PDB entry 6GY6 | electron microscopy, 4.00 A resolution | chains A and B of the 26 polymer chains in the assembly

Chain A:
Protein: XaxA
Source organism: Xenorhabdus nematophila ATCC 19061
Reference sequence: D3VB22 (D3VB22_XENNA); residues 1-408 here = UniProt positions 1-408
Chain sequence (424 residues; numbered 1 to 424; the number before each row is that of its first residue):
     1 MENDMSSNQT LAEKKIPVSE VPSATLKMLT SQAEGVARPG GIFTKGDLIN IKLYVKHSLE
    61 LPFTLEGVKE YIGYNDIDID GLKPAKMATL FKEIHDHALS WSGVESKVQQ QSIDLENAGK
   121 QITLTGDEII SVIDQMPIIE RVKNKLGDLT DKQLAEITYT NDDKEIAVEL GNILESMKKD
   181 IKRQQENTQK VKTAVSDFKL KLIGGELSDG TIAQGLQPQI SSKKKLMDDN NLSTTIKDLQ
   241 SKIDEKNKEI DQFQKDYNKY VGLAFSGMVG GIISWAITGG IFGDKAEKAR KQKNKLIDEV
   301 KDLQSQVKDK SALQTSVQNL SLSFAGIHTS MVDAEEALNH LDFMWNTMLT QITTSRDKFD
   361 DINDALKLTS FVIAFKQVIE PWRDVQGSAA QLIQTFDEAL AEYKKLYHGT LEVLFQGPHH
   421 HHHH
Unresolved in the structure: 1-40, 406-424
Construct notes: expression tag (409-424)
From the paper describing this entry:
  - conformationally variable residues (order/disorder transition): Gln254 to Gly283
  - higher-order assembly contacts with a neighbouring XaxB: Asp333

Chain B:
Protein: XaxB
Source organism: Xenorhabdus nematophila ATCC 19061
Reference sequence: D3VB23 (D3VB23_XENNA); residue numbers follow UniProt; this construct covers 13-350
Chain sequence (338 residues; each row starts with the number of its first residue):
    13 YPEINIKAMN QAVNTIWLLA QRQTSGIEII NDKVKRISAY SREFDEMMRD SLAQLAPVLK
    73 QLTSDAAFQT IAQIDEALAD PSLSKDDREA LTLERNNLIQ NLSKHIDNVI VSFTGRTSKL
   133 TNKISDISDM VIAERLQDLV TQTESQKTEL QSDIDPKTEK RNKLDADREK IIESQDVIRQ
   193 NNIADMFKDF IPSAKDIDGL DFTQPKKEAI KQAIKQGAEI ARKILGKVSE GLKYIDLADA
   253 RMKLSDQIDQ LITETDELKA KIREVELRLS GLKDVMQIDT ERTTLLTEAV KIEQVWISFA
   313 EQLHKLSNDE INQQDLSNLI NGQLDFLNNL TLQYNKLK
Construct notes: conflict Ala51 (Leu in D3VB23)
From the paper describing this entry:
  - conformationally variable residues: Pro204, Gly243

How chain A and chain B interact:
Residue-residue contacts (101):
  Ile42(A) with Asn347(B)
  Ile138(A) with Gln85(B); Ile86(B), hydrophobic; Ala89(B), hydrophobic; Leu103(B)
  Ile139(A) with Leu95(B), hydrophobic; Asp99(B)
  Val142(A) with Ala102(B); Leu103(B), hydrophobic; Glu106(B)
  Lys143(A) with Asp99(B)
  Lys199(A) with Arg61(B)
  Leu200(A) with Glu58(B)
  Ile203(A) with Asn26(B); Trp29(B), hydrogen bond (backbone-side chain); Arg54(B)
  Gly204(A) with Trp29(B); Arg54(B)
  Gly205(A) with Trp29(B); Arg54(B)
  Glu206(A) with Glu55(B)
  Ala213(A) with Trp29(B)
  Gln214(A) with Trp29(B); Gln33(B)
  Gly215(A) with Trp29(B)
  Pro218(A) with Trp29(B); Leu30(B), hydrophobic
  Ser221(A) with Leu30(B)
  Ser222(A) with Gln33(B)
  Lys225(A) with Arg34(B)
  Asn231(A) with Arg275(B)
  Asp238(A) with Lys271(B), salt bridge
  Lys242(A) with Ile264(B)
  Glu245(A) with Arg173(B), salt bridge; Arg180(B), salt bridge
  Lys248(A) with Glu181(B), salt bridge
  Glu249(A) with Ser257(B), hydrogen bond; Asp261(B)
  Gln252(A) with Ile184(B); Gln187(B), hydrogen bond; Arg253(B)
  Phe253(A) with Met254(B), hydrophobic
  Lys255(A) with Gln187(B), hydrogen bond (side chain-backbone); Asp188(B), salt bridge; Arg191(B); Tyr246(B)
  Asp256(A) with Gln187(B); Tyr246(B), hydrogen bond; Arg253(B), salt bridge
  Asn258(A) with Ile195(B)
  Lys259(A) with Ile190(B), hydrogen bond (side chain-backbone); Asn193(B), hydrogen bond; Lys239(B); Tyr246(B)
  Tyr260(A) with Tyr246(B), hydrophobic; Ile247(B); Ala250(B)
  Gly262(A) with Ile195(B); Met198(B)
  Leu263(A) with Met198(B); Lys239(B); Gly243(B)
  Phe265(A) with Phe199(B)
  Ser266(A) with Met198(B); Phe202(B); Ile236(B)
  Val269(A) with Phe202(B), hydrophobic; Ile232(B), hydrophobic
  Thr278(A) with Val240(B)
  Phe282(A) with Val240(B); Gly243(B); Ile247(B), hydrophobic
  Lys285(A) with Ile247(B); Asp251(B), salt bridge
  Glu336(A) with Leu349(B); Lys350(B), hydrogen bond (side chain-backbone)
  Asn339(A) with Arg61(B), hydrogen bond
  His340(A) with Tyr346(B); Asn347(B)
  Phe343(A) with Ala65(B), hydrophobic; Asn347(B)
  Asn346(A) with Asp62(B), hydrogen bond; Ala65(B)
  Thr350(A) with Ala65(B); Gln66(B); Pro69(B)
  Gln351(A) with Pro69(B)
  Thr354(A) with Gln73(B), hydrogen bond
  Lys358(A) with Asn120(B)
  Lys367(A) with Glu106(B)
  Leu368(A) with Glu106(B)
  Thr369(A) with Glu106(B), hydrogen bond (backbone-side chain); Leu110(B)
  Ser370(A) with Glu106(B), hydrogen bond (backbone-side chain); Asn113(B)
  Ile373(A) with Asp77(B); Ala79(B), hydrophobic; Thr82(B)
  Lys376(A) with Ser76(B)
  Gln377(A) with Gln73(B); His117(B), hydrogen bond
Also at the interface, not in a pair above, chain A (66 interface residues in all): Lys192, Ile212, Gln217, Thr234, Ser241, Gly267, Ser274, Ile281, Gln292, Thr347, Pro381
Also at the interface, not in a pair above, chain B (67 interface residues in all): Leu244, Ile260, Ser282, Thr343

Overview:
66 residues of chain A face 67 of chain B across their interface, with 14 hydrogen bonds and 7 salt bridges.
Among the polar pairs are Asp238(A)-Lys271(B), Glu245(A)-Arg173(B) and Glu245(A)-Arg180(B). The paper reports
conformational variability at Gln254(A) and Pro204(B) among others; higher-order assembly contacts with a
neighbouring XaxB through Asp333(A).
Here chain A is XaxA and chain B is XaxB, both from Xenorhabdus nematophila ATCC 19061. Entry 6GY6 (XaxAB pore
complex from Xenorhabdus nematophila) was determined by electron microscopy together with 6GY7 and 6GY8 from
the same study.
